1K9R - chains A and B; structure by solution NMR.

# Chain A
Protein: 65 kDa Yes-associated protein
Notes: fragment: Wild type WW domain
Reference sequence: P46937 (YAP1_HUMAN); residues 5-44 here correspond to UniProt positions 165-204 (UniProt number = residue number + 160)
Amino-acid sequence (40 residues; each row starts with the number of its first residue):
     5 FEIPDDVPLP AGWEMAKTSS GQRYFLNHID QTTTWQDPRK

# Chain B
Protein: WW domain binding protein-1
Amino-acid sequence (6 residues; row label = number of the first residue in the row):
    45 XPLPPY
Differences from the reference sequence: engineered mutation Leu47 (Pro150 in 4205084)
Modified residues: ACE (acetyl group) at position 45

# Interface between chain A and chain B
Residue-residue contacts (9; chain A residue first):
  Thr22(A) with Pro48(B)
  Leu30(A) with Tyr50(B)
  Asn31(A) with Tyr50(B)
  His32(A) with Tyr50(B)
  Gln35(A) with Tyr50(B)
  Thr36(A) with Tyr50(B)
  Thr37(A) with Leu47(B); Pro48(B)
  Trp39(A) with Leu47(B)
Interface residues without a listed pair, chain A (10 interface residues in all): Tyr28, Thr38

# Summary
Chain A and chain B form an interface of 10 and 3 residues respectively.
Here chain A is 65 kDa Yes-associated protein and chain B is WW domain binding protein-1. Entry 1K9R (YAP65 WW
domain complexed to Acetyl-PLPPY) was determined by solution NMR (same publication as 1JMQ and 1K9Q).
